9FP5 - chains B and D of the 4 polymer chains in the assembly; structure by electron microscopy, 2.50 A resolution.

# Chain B
Molecule: Capsid protein VP2
Source organism: Coxsackievirus A9
UniProt: P21404 (POLG_CXA9); residues 1-261 here correspond to UniProt positions 70-330 (UniProt number = residue number + 69)
Sequence (261 residues; numbered 1 to 261; the number before each row is that of its first residue):
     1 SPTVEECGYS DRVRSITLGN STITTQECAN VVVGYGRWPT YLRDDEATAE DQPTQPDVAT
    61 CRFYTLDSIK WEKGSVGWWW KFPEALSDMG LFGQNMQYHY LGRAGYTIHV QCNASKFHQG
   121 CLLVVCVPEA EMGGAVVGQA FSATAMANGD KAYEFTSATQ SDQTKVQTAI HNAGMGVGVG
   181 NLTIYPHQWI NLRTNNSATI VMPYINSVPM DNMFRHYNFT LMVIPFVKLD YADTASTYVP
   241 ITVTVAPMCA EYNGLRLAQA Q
Unresolved in the structure: 1-9, 261
Differences from the reference sequence: variant Val110 (Leu179 in P21404)
Curated features (UniProtKB/Swiss-Prot):
  - site: Gln261 (Cleavage)

# Chain D
Molecule: Capsid protein VP4
Source organism: Coxsackievirus A9
UniProt: P21404 (POLG_CXA9); residues 2-69 here = UniProt positions 2-69
Sequence (68 residues; numbered 2 to 69; the number before each row is that of its first residue):
     2 GAQVSTQKTG AHETSLSAAG NSIIHYTNIN YYKDAASNSA NRQDFTQDPS KFTEPVKDVM
    62 IKSLPALN
Unresolved in the structure: 15-23
Curated features (UniProtKB/Swiss-Prot):
  - site: Asn69 (Cleavage)
  - lipidation: Gly2 (N-myristoyl glycine)

# How chain B and chain D interact
Contacting residue pairs - 18 pairs, chain B then chain D:
  Ser10(B) - Asn69(D)  hydrogen bond
  Asp11(B) - Ala67(D)
  Asp11(B) - Asn69(D)  hydrogen bond (side chain-backbone)
  Arg12(B) - Leu68(D)
  Arg12(B) - Asn69(D)
  Arg14(B) - Asp59(D)  salt bridge
  Cys28(B) - Leu68(D)
  Ala29(B) - Leu68(D)  hydrophobic
  Asn30(B) - Val57(D)
  Asn30(B) - Asp59(D)  hydrogen bond (side chain-backbone)
  Val31(B) - Val57(D)
  Val31(B) - Lys58(D)  hydrogen bond (backbone-backbone)
  Val32(B) - Pro56(D)
  Val33(B) - Pro56(D)  hydrogen bond (backbone-backbone)
  Val33(B) - Lys58(D)
  Gly34(B) - Pro56(D)
  Tyr35(B) - Lys52(D)
  Tyr35(B) - Phe53(D)  hydrophobic
Interface residues without a listed pair, chain B (14 interface residues in all): Trp38, Thr194
Interface residues without a listed pair, chain D (10 interface residues in all): Met61

# In short
14 residues of chain B face 10 of chain D across their interface, with 5 hydrogen bonds and 1 salt bridge.
Among the polar pairs are Arg14(B)-Asp59(D), Ser10(B)-Asn69(D) and Asp11(B)-Asn69(D).
Here chain B is Capsid protein VP2 and chain D is Capsid protein VP4, both from Coxsackievirus A9. Entry 9FP5
(Coxsackievirus A9 bound with CL213) was determined by electron microscopy together with 8S7J, 9EXI, 9FA9,
9FCZ, 9FGN, 9FO2 and 9FO5 from the same study.
